PDB entry 8ODN | electron microscopy, 2.70 A resolution | chains A and C of the 26 polymer chains in the assembly

[Chain A (and C)]
Protein: RcpA
Organism: Pseudomonas aeruginosa PAO1
Notes: chain C of this document is another copy of the same molecule, construct and numbering; everything in this record applies to it too
UniProt: Q9HW96 (Q9HW96_PSEAE); residue numbers follow UniProt; this construct covers 1-416
Sequence (426 residues; each row starts with the number of its first residue):
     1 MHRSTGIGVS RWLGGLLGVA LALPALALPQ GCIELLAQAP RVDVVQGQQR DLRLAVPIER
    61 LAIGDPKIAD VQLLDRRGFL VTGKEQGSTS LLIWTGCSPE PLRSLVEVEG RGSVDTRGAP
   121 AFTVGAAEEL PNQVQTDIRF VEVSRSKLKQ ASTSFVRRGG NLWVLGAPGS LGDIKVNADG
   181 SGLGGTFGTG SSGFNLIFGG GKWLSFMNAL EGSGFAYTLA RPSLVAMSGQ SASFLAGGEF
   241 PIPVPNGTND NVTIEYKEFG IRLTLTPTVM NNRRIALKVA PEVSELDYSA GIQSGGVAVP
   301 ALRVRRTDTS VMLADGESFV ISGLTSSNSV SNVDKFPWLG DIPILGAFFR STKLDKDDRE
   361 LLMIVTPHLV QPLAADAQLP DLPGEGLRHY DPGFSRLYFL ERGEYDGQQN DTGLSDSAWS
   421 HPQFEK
Disordered / not traced: 1-130, 242-255, 384-411, 417-426
Sequence notes: expression tag (417-426)

[Chain A / chain C interface]
Pairs across the interface - 125 pairs, chain A then chain C:
  Arg139(A) with Asp381(C), salt bridge
  Asn161(A) with Gly199(C)
  Leu162(A) with Ile197(C); Phe198(C); Gly199(C), hydrogen bond (backbone-backbone)
  Trp163(A) with Ile197(C); Phe198(C), hydrophobic
  Val164(A) with Asn195(C); Leu196(C); Ile197(C), hydrogen bond (backbone-backbone)
  Leu165(A) with Asn195(C)
  Gly166(A) with Phe194(C); Asn195(C), hydrogen bond (backbone-backbone)
  Ala167(A) with Phe194(C), hydrophobic
  Pro168(A) with Ser192(C); Phe194(C)
  Gly169(A) with Ser191(C), hydrogen bond (backbone-backbone)
  Leu171(A) with Thr189(C); Asn195(C); Ile197(C), hydrophobic
  Gly172(A) with Thr189(C)
  Lys175(A) with Thr186(C); Phe187(C); Gly188(C)
  Val176(A) with Thr186(C); Phe187(C), hydrogen bond (backbone-backbone); Phe206(C), hydrophobic
  Ala178(A) with Arg158(C); Leu183(C); Gly185(C)
  Asp179(A) with Arg158(C), salt bridge
  Gly180(A) with Leu204(C)
  Phe240(A) with Tyr256(C)
  Lys257(A) with Glu239(C), salt bridge; Tyr256(C)
  Ala290(A) with Pro241(C)
  Gly291(A) with Pro241(C); Gly296(C); Val297(C), hydrogen bond (backbone-backbone)
  Ile292(A) with Gly295(C); Gly296(C); Val297(C)
  Gln293(A) with Ile292(C); Gln293(C), hydrogen bond (side chain-backbone); Gly296(C); Val297(C)
  Val299(A) with Pro241(C), hydrophobic; Tyr256(C)
  Pro300(A) with Tyr256(C), hydrogen bond (backbone-side chain)
  Ala301(A) with Glu239(C)
  Leu302(A) with Gly238(C); Glu239(C), hydrogen bond (backbone-backbone)
  Arg303(A) with Gly237(C)
  Val304(A) with Leu235(C), hydrophobic; Ala236(C); Gly237(C), hydrogen bond (backbone-backbone); Gly238(C)
  Arg305(A) with Leu235(C)
  Arg306(A) with Phe234(C); Leu235(C), hydrogen bond (backbone-backbone); Glu239(C), salt bridge; Glu258(C), salt bridge
  Thr307(A) with Leu224(C); Ser233(C); Phe234(C)
  Asp308(A) with Ala232(C); Ser233(C), hydrogen bond (backbone-backbone)
  Thr309(A) with Val225(C), hydrogen bond (side chain-backbone); Ala226(C); Ala232(C)
  Ser310(A) with Ala226(C); Met227(C), hydrogen bond (backbone-backbone)
  Met312(A) with Gln133(C), hydrogen bond (backbone-side chain); Met227(C), hydrophobic; Pro372(C)
  Gly316(A) with Ala375(C)
  Glu317(A) with Pro372(C); Leu373(C)
  Ser318(A) with Pro372(C); Leu373(C), hydrogen bond (backbone-backbone); Leu379(C)
  Phe319(A) with Gln133(C); Gln371(C); Pro372(C)
  Val320(A) with Val225(C); Pro380(C), hydrophobic
  Ile321(A) with Leu224(C); Val225(C), hydrogen bond (backbone-backbone)
  Ser322(A) with Ser223(C); Phe234(C)
  Gly323(A) with Pro222(C); Ser223(C), hydrogen bond (backbone-backbone)
  Leu324(A) with Arg221(C); Pro222(C); Ala236(C), hydrophobic
  Thr325(A) with Ala220(C); Arg221(C), hydrogen bond (backbone-backbone)
  Ser326(A) with Leu219(C), hydrogen bond (side chain-backbone)
  Ser327(A) with Thr218(C); Leu219(C), hydrogen bond (backbone-backbone)
  Asn328(A) with Tyr217(C); Thr218(C)
  Ser329(A) with Ala216(C); Tyr217(C), hydrogen bond (backbone-backbone)
  Val330(A) with Phe215(C)
  Ser331(A) with Gly214(C); Phe215(C), hydrogen bond (backbone-backbone)
  Asn332(A) with Ser213(C)
  Val333(A) with Gly212(C); Ser213(C), hydrogen bond (backbone-backbone)
  Asp334(A) with Phe194(C); Leu210(C)
  Lys335(A) with Phe194(C); Leu210(C); Glu211(C), hydrogen bond (backbone-backbone)
  Phe336(A) with Phe194(C); Met207(C), hydrophobic
  Pro337(A) with Ala209(C); Glu211(C)
  Phe349(A) with Phe194(C)
  Ser351(A) with Phe194(C)
  Arg359(A) with Ala236(C), hydrogen bond (side chain-backbone)
  Glu360(A) with Leu382(C)
  Leu362(A) with Leu382(C), hydrophobic
  Ile364(A) with Pro380(C)
Also at the interface, not in a pair above, chain A (75 interface residues in all): Val141, Gly160, Ile174, Asn177, Arg274, Val311, Leu313, Asp315, Asp341, Arg350, Leu361
Also at the interface, not in a pair above, chain C (70 interface residues in all): Gly193, Gln230, Ser231, Phe240, Ile261, Ser294, Val370, Ala374

[Overview]
Chain A and chain C form an interface of 75 and 70 residues respectively; the contacts include 26 hydrogen
bonds and 5 salt bridges. Among the polar pairs are Arg139(A)-Asp381(C), Asp179(A)-Arg158(C) and
Lys257(A)-Glu239(C).
Both chains are RcpA (Pseudomonas aeruginosa PAO1). Entry 8ODN (RcpA-TadD with C13 symmetry from the
Pseudomonas aeruginosa Tight Adherence Secretion System) was determined by electron microscopy.
